8XXX - chains B and G of the 6 polymer chains in the assembly; structure by electron microscopy, 3.17 A resolution.

== Chain B ==
Name: Guanine nucleotide-binding protein G(I)/G(S)/G(T) subunit beta-1
Source organism: Homo sapiens
Reference sequence: P62873 (GBB1_HUMAN); residue numbers follow UniProt; this construct covers 2-340
Sequence (350 residues; numbered -9 to 340; the number before each row is that of its first residue; numbers below 1 keep their minus sign (Met-9 is residue -9)):
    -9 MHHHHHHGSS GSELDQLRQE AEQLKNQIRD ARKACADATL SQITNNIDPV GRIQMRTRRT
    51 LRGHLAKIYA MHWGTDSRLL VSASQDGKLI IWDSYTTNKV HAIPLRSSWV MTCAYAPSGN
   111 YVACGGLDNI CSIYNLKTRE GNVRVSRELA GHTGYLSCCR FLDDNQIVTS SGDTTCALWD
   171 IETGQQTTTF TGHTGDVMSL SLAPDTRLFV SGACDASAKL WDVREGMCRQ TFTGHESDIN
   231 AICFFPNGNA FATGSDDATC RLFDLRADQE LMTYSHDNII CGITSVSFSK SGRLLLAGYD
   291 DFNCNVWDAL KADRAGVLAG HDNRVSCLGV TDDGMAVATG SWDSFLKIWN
Unresolved in the structure: -9 to 4
Construct notes: initiating methionine (-9); expression tag (-8 to 1)
Curated features (UniProtKB/Swiss-Prot):
  - modified residue: Ser2 (N-acetylserine), His266 (Phosphohistidine)
  - natural variant: Leu30 (L30F: In MRD42; uncertain significance), Arg52 (R52G: In MRD42), Gly64 (G64V: In MRD42), Asp76 (D76E: In MRD42; D76G: In MRD42), Gly77 (G77S: In MRD42), Lys78 (K78R: In MRD42), Ile80 (I80N: In MRD42; I80T: In MRD42), His91 (H91R: In MRD42; uncertain significance), Ala92 (A92T: In MRD42), Pro94 (P94S: In MRD42), Leu95 (L95P: In MRD42), Arg96 (R96L: In MRD42), 5 further natural variant entries in UniProt

== Chain G ==
Name: Guanine nucleotide-binding protein G(I)/G(S)/G(O) subunit gamma-2
Source organism: Homo sapiens
Reference sequence: P59768 (GBG2_HUMAN); residue numbers follow UniProt; this construct covers 1-71
Sequence (71 residues; numbered 1 to 71; the number before each row is that of its first residue):
     1 MASNNTASIA QARKLVEQLK MEANIDRIKV SKAAADLMAY CEAHAKEDPL LTPVPASENP
    61 FREKKFFCAI L
Unresolved in the structure: 1-8, 62-71
Curated features (UniProtKB/Swiss-Prot):
  - modified residue: Ala2 (N-acetylalanine), Cys68 (Cysteine methyl ester)
  - lipidation: Cys68 (S-geranylgeranyl cysteine)

== Chain B / chain G interface ==
Pairs across the interface (72; chain B residue first):
  Leu7(B) with Val16(G)
  Arg8(B) with Ala12(G)
  Glu10(B) with Lys20(G), salt bridge
  Ala11(B) with Val16(G), hydrophobic; Leu19(G), hydrophobic
  Leu14(B) with Val16(G); Leu19(G), hydrophobic; Lys20(G)
  Lys15(B) with Leu19(G)
  Ile18(B) with Ala23(G), hydrophobic
  Cys25(B) with Arg27(G); Lys29(G); Val30(G)
  Ala26(B) with Val30(G), hydrophobic
  Asp27(B) with Lys29(G), salt bridge; Val30(G)
  Ala28(B) with Val30(G)
  Leu30(B) with Ala34(G), hydrophobic
  Ile33(B) with Ser31(G)
  Thr34(B) with Met38(G), hydrogen bond
  Ile37(B) with Glu42(G)
  Val40(B) with Leu51(G), hydrophobic
  Ile43(B) with Leu50(G); Leu51(G)
  Met45(B) with Leu50(G), hydrophobic
  Arg48(B) with Asn59(G); Phe61(G)
  Arg49(B) with Pro60(G), hydrogen bond (side chain-backbone); Phe61(G)
  Ser84(B) with Phe61(G)
  Tyr85(B) with Pro60(G); Phe61(G), hydrophobic
  Cys218(B) with Glu22(G)
  Arg219(B) with Glu22(G)
  Gln220(B) with Glu22(G); Ile25(G)
  Thr221(B) with Glu22(G)
  Phe235(B) with Leu37(G), hydrophobic; Tyr40(G), hydrophobic
  Pro236(B) with Tyr40(G)
  Asn237(B) with Tyr40(G)
  Asp254(B) with Ala33(G)
  Arg256(B) with Arg27(G); Ile28(G); Asp36(G), salt bridge
  Ala257(B) with Ile28(G); Val30(G), hydrophobic
  Asp258(B) with Arg27(G), salt bridge
  Gln259(B) with Val30(G)
  Ser279(B) with Asp48(G), hydrogen bond
  Lys280(B) with Tyr40(G); Glu47(G)
  Ser281(B) with Tyr40(G); His44(G), hydrogen bond (side chain-backbone); Ala45(G); Asp48(G)
  Gly282(B) with Cys41(G)
  Arg283(B) with Cys41(G); Leu51(G)
  Leu284(B) with Leu51(G), hydrophobic
  Leu300(B) with Met38(G), hydrophobic; Cys41(G), hydrophobic
  Asp323(B) with Pro49(G)
  Gly324(B) with Pro49(G); Leu50(G)
  Met325(B) with Pro49(G), hydrophobic; Pro60(G)
  Ala326(B) with Phe61(G), hydrophobic
  Val327(B) with Leu50(G), hydrophobic
  Asn340(B) with Pro49(G); Asn59(G), hydrogen bond; Phe61(G)
Other interface residues (no listed pair), chain B (57 interface residues in all): Ala21, Trp63, Ser67, Thr181, Gly182, Ala240, Leu252, Leu261, Val320, Ile338
Other interface residues (no listed pair), chain G (34 interface residues in all): Leu15, Gln18, Asp26, Glu58

== In short ==
57 residues of chain B and 34 residues of chain G are in contact; the contacts include 5 hydrogen bonds and 4
salt bridges. Polar contacts include Glu10(B)-Lys20(G), Asp27(B)-Lys29(G) and Arg256(B)-Asp36(G).
Here chain B is Guanine nucleotide-binding protein G(I)/G(S)/G(T) subunit beta-1 and chain G is Guanine
nucleotide-binding protein G(I)/G(S)/G(O) subunit gamma-2, both from Homo sapiens. Entry 8XXX (Structure of
CXCR2 bound to CXCL6 (Composite map)) was determined by electron microscopy (same publication as 8XVU, 8XWA,
8XWF, 8XWM, 8XWN, 8XWS and 6 further entries).
